3IDM - chains A and C of the 3 polymer chains in the assembly; structure by X-ray diffraction, 2.24 A resolution.

Chain A:
Name: 2F5 Fab light chain
Source organism: Homo sapiens
Notes: antibody fragment or engineered binder
Sequence (214 residues; row label = number of the first residue in the row):
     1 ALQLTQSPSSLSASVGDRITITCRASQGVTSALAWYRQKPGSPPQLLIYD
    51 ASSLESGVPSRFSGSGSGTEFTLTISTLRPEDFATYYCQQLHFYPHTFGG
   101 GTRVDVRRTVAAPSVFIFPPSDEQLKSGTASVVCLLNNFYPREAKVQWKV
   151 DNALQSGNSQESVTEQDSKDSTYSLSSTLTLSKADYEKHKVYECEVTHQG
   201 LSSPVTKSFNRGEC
Disulfides: Cys-23/Cys-88, Cys-134/Cys-194

Chain C:
Name: gp41 MPER peptide analog
Sequence (7 residues; numbered 1 to 7; the number before each row is that of its first residue):
     1 ELDXWAS
Modified residues: NRG (N-omega-nitro-L-arginine) at position 4

Chain A / chain C interface:
Residue-residue contacts (11):
  Leu-91(A) with Asp-3(C)
  His-92(A) with Leu-2(C); Asp-3(C), hydrogen bond (backbone-backbone); Ala-6(C)
  Phe-93(A) with Glu-1(C); Leu-2(C), hydrophobic
  Tyr-94(A) with Glu-1(C), hydrogen bond (backbone-backbone); Leu-2(C); Asp-3(C), hydrogen bond; NRG_4(C), hydrogen bond (side chain-backbone)
  His-96(A) with Asp-3(C), salt bridge

Overview:
The chain A/chain C interface involves 5 residues from each chain; the contacts include 4 hydrogen bonds and 1
salt bridge. Among the polar pairs are His-96(A)/Asp-3(C), Tyr-94(A)/Asp-3(C) and Tyr-94(A)/NRG_4(C).
Chain A is 2F5 Fab light chain (Homo sapiens) and chain C is gp41 MPER peptide analog; the structure, Crystal
structure of the HIV-1 Cross Neutralizing Monoclonal Antibody 2F5 Fab' fragment in complex with gp41 ..., was
determined by X-ray diffraction together with 1U8H, 1U8I, 1U8J, 1U8L, 1U8M, 1U8N and 14 further entries from
the same study.
